PDB entry 8RVO | electron microscopy, 2.69 A resolution | chains F and G of the 34 polymer chains in the assembly

# Chain F
Name: Proteasome subunit alpha type-6
Source organism: Saccharomyces cerevisiae
UniProtKB: P40302 (PSA6_YEAST); residue numbers follow UniProt; this construct covers 1-234
Amino-acid sequence (234 residues; each row starts with the number of its first residue):
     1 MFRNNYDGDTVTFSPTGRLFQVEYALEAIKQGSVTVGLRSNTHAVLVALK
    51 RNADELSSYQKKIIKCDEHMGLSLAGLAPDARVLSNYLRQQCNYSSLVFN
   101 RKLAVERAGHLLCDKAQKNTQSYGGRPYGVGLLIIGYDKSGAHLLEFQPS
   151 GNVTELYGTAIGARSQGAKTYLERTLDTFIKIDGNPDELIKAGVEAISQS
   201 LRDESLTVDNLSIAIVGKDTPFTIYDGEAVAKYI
UniProt features mapped onto this chain:
  - modified residue: Ser-14 (Phosphoserine)
  - cross-link: Lys-191 (Glycyl lysine isopeptide (Lys-Gly) (interchain with G-Cter in ubiquitin))

# Chain G
Name: Probable proteasome subunit alpha type-7
Source organism: Saccharomyces cerevisiae
UniProtKB: P21242 (PSA7_YEAST); residue numbers follow UniProt; this construct covers 1-288
Amino-acid sequence (288 residues; row label = number of the first residue in the row):
     1 MTSIGTGYDLSNSVFSPDGRNFQVEYAVKAVENGTTSIGIKCNDGVVFAV
    51 EKLITSKLLVPQKNVKIQVVDRHIGCVYSGLIPDGRHLVNRGREEAASFK
   101 KLYKTPIPIPAFADRLGQYVQAHTLYNSVRPFGVSTIFGGVDKNGAHLYM
   151 LEPSGSYWGYKGAATGKGRQSAKAELEKLVDHHPEGLSAREAVKQAAKII
   201 YLAHEDKKEKDFELEISWCSLSETNGLHKFVKGDLLQEAIDFAQKEINGD
   251 DDEDEDDSDNVMSSDDENAPVATNANATTDQEGDIHLE
Not modelled in the structure: 1, 207-208, 249-288
Differences from the reference sequence: conflict Lys-207 (Asn in P21242)
UniProt features mapped onto this chain:
  - modified residue: Thr-2 (N-acetylthreonine)

# Chain F / chain G interface
Residue-residue contacts - 56 pairs, chain F then chain G:
  Asn-5(F) with Leu-10(G)
  Tyr-6(F) with Asp-9(G), hydrogen bond; Leu-10(G), hydrophobic
  Thr-10(F) with Arg-130(G), hydrogen bond (backbone-side chain)
  Val-11(F) with Ser-128(G); Val-129(G); Arg-130(G)
  Thr-12(F) with Gln-23(G)
  Phe-13(F) with Gln-23(G), hydrogen bond (backbone-side chain); Tyr-26(G), hydrophobic; Arg-130(G); Pro-131(G)
  Ser-14(F) with Tyr-26(G)
  Pro-15(F) with Tyr-26(G), hydrophobic; Lys-29(G)
  Thr-16(F) with Asn-33(G)
  Gly-17(F) with Tyr-26(G); Ala-30(G)
  Leu-19(F) with Arg-130(G)
  Arg-39(F) with Val-60(G)
  Cys-113(F) with Arg-86(G), hydrogen bond
  Asp-114(F) with Asn-90(G), hydrogen bond
  Gln-117(F) with Pro-83(G); Asp-84(G), hydrogen bond; His-87(G), hydrogen bond
  Thr-120(F) with Arg-130(G), hydrogen bond (backbone-side chain)
  Gln-121(F) with Asp-84(G); His-123(G); Val-129(G); Arg-130(G), hydrogen bond (side chain-backbone); Phe-132(G)
  Ser-122(F) with Ser-128(G)
  Tyr-123(F) with Ser-128(G), hydrogen bond (backbone-backbone)
  Ser-150(F) with Pro-83(G)
  Asn-152(F) with Arg-86(G), hydrogen bond
  Val-153(F) with Arg-86(G), hydrogen bond (backbone-side chain)
  Thr-154(F) with Leu-59(G); Asn-64(G)
  Glu-155(F) with Leu-59(G); Val-60(G), hydrogen bond (backbone-backbone); Lys-63(G); Asn-64(G)
  Leu-156(F) with Leu-58(G); Leu-59(G), hydrophobic; Val-60(G), hydrophobic
  Tyr-157(F) with Leu-58(G), hydrogen bond (backbone-backbone); Leu-59(G); Val-60(G), hydrophobic; Pro-61(G)
  Gly-158(F) with Leu-58(G)
  Leu-172(F) with Leu-58(G)
  Glu-173(F) with Ser-56(G), hydrogen bond; Lys-57(G); Leu-58(G)
  Leu-176(F) with Lys-57(G); Leu-58(G), hydrophobic
Also at the interface, not in a pair above, chain F (32 interface residues in all): Gly-151, Lys-169
Also at the interface, not in a pair above, chain G (32 interface residues in all): Ile-4, Ala-27, Leu-81, Ile-82, Asn-127, Gly-133

# Overview
The chain F/chain G interface involves 32 residues from each chain, with 15 hydrogen bonds. Polar pairs
include Tyr-6(F)/Asp-9(G), Thr-10(F)/Arg-130(G) and Phe-13(F)/Gln-23(G).
Here chain F is Proteasome subunit alpha type-6 and chain G is Probable proteasome subunit alpha type-7, both
from Saccharomyces cerevisiae. Entry 8RVO (Proteasomal late precursor complex from pre1-1, state 1) was
determined by electron microscopy together with 8RVL, 8RVP, 8RVQ and 9GBK from the same study.
